2H1O - chains V and F of the 10 polymer chains in the assembly; structure by X-ray diffraction, 3.00 A resolution.

== Chain V ==
Molecule: IR36-strand 2
Notes: engineered mutation(s): iodo
Sequence (36 nucleotides; numbered 37 to 72; the number before each row is that of its first residue):
    37 CAAATGCTAT CAAAAXAAAA AAAATGATAG CAATCT
Modified residues: 5IU (5-iodo-2'-deoxyuridine-5'-monophosphate) at position 52

== Chain F ==
Molecule: Trafficking protein A
Organism: Neisseria gonorrhoeae
UniProtKB: Q9RF92 (Q9RF92_NEIGO); aligned to UniProt positions 2-68 over residues 2-68 (the alignment contains insertions or deletions, so no single offset holds)
Chain sequence (68 residues; each row starts with the number of its first residue):
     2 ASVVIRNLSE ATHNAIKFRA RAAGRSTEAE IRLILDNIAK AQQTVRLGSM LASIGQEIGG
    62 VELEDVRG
Disordered / not traced: 66-69

== How chain V and chain F interact ==
Contacting residue pairs (9):
  DA60(V) with Arg33(F), hydrogen bond to the phosphate
  DT61(V) with Ser27(F), hydrogen bond to the phosphate; Glu29(F), sugar contact; Ala30(F), phosphate contact; Arg33(F), salt bridge to the phosphate
  DG62(V) with Arg22(F), salt bridge to the phosphate; Ser27(F), phosphate contact; Thr28(F), hydrogen bond to the phosphate; Glu29(F), hydrogen bond to the phosphate
Also at the interface, not in a pair above, chain V (4 interface residues in all): DG66
Also at the interface, not in a pair above, chain F (7 interface residues in all): Arg7

== Summary ==
4 residues of chain V and 7 residues of chain F are in contact, with 4 hydrogen bonds and 2 salt bridges.
Polar pairs include DA60(V)-Arg33(F), DT61(V)-Ser27(F) and DG62(V)-Thr28(F).
Here chain V is IR36-strand 2 and chain F is Trafficking protein A (Neisseria gonorrhoeae). Entry 2H1O
(Structure of FitAB bound to IR36 DNA fragment) was determined by X-ray diffraction (same publication as 2H1C
and 2BSQ).
